PDB entry 7E4Q | X-ray diffraction, 2.50 A resolution | chains B and F of the 6 polymer chains in the assembly

# Chain B
Name: Tubulin beta-2B chain
Source organism: Bos taurus
Reference sequence: Q6B856 (TBB2B_BOVIN); the author numbering skips numbers that UniProt does not, so the offset changes along the chain: 1-42 = UniProt 1-42; 45-360 = UniProt 43-358; 369-441 = UniProt 359-431
Sequence (431 residues; each row starts with the number of its first residue; note: 10 numbers in that range are skipped by the numbering (no residue carries them; nothing is unmodelled there)):
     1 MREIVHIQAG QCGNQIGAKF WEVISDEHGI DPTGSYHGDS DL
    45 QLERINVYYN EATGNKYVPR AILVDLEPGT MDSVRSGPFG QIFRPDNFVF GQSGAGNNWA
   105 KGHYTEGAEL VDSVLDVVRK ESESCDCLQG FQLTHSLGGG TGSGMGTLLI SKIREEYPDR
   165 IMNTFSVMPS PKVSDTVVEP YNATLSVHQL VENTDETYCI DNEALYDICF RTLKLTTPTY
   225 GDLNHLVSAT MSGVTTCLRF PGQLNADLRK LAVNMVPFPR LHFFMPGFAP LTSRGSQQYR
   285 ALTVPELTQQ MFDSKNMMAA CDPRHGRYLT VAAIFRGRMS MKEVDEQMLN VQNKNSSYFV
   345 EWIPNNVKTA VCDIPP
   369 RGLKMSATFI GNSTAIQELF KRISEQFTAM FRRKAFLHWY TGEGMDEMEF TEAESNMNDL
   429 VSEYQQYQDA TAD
Not modelled in the structure: 441
Curated features (UniProtKB/Swiss-Prot):
  - motif: Met-1 to Ile-4 (MREI motif)
  - binding site (GTP): Gln-11, Glu-71, Ser-140, Gly-144, Thr-145, Gly-146, Asn-206, Asn-228
  - binding site (Mg(2+)): Glu-71
  - modified residue: Ser-40 (Phosphoserine), Thr-57 (Phosphothreonine), Lys-60 (N6-acetyllysine), Ser-174 (Phosphoserine), Thr-287 (Phosphothreonine), Thr-292 (Phosphothreonine), Arg-320 (Omega-N-methylarginine)
  - cross-link (Glycyl lysine isopeptide (Lys-Gly)): Lys-60 (interchain with G-Cter in ubiquitin), Lys-326 (interchain with G-Cter in ubiquitin)
Ion coordination: Mg2+: Gln-11 (together with GDP)
Residues lining bound ligands: GDP (guanosine-5'-diphosphate): Gly-10, Gln-11, Cys-12, Gln-15, Ile-16, Ala-99, Asn-101, Ser-140, Gly-142, Gly-143, Gly-144, Thr-145, Gly-146, Ser-147, Val-171, Pro-173, Val-177, Asp-179, Glu-183, Asn-206, Leu-209, Tyr-224, Leu-227, Asn-228

# Chain F
Name: Tubulin tyrosine ligase
Source organism: Gallus gallus
Reference sequence: E1BQ43 (E1BQ43_CHICK); residue numbers follow UniProt; this construct covers 1-378
Sequence (380 residues; numbered 1 to 380; the number before each row is that of its first residue):
     1 MYTFVVRDEN SSVYAEVSRL LLATGQWKRL RKDNPRFNLM LGERNRLPFG RLGHEPGLVQ
    61 LVNYYRGADK LCRKASLVKL IKTSPELSES CTWFPESYVI YPTNLKTPVA PAQNGIRHLI
   121 NNTRTDEREV FLAAYNRRRE GREGNVWIAK SSAGAKGEGI LISSEASELL DFIDEQGQVH
   181 VIQKYLEKPL LLEPGHRKFD IRSWVLVDHL YNIYLYREGV LRTSSEPYNS ANFQDKTCHL
   241 TNHCIQKEYS KNYGRYEEGN EMFFEEFNQY LMDALNTTLE NSILLQIKHI IRSCLMCIEP
   301 AISTKHLHYQ SFQLFGFDFM VDEELKVWLI EVNGAPACAQ KLYAELCQGI VDVAISSVFP
   361 LADTGQKTSQ PTSIFIKLHH
Not modelled in the structure: 104-125, 141-143, 152-158, 176-178, 232-236, 363-372
Construct notes: expression tag (379-380)
Residues lining bound ligands: AMP-PCP (ACP; phosphomethylphosphonic acid adenylate ester): Lys-74, Pro-95, Ile-148, Lys-150, Ile-160, Gln-183, Lys-184, Tyr-185, Leu-186, Lys-198, Asp-200, Arg-202, Arg-222, His-239, Leu-240, Thr-241, Asn-242, Asp-318, Met-320, Ile-330, Glu-331, Asn-333

# Chain B / chain F interface
Residue-residue contacts - 11 pairs, chain B then chain F:
  Leu-333(B) / Pro-56(F)
  Gln-336(B) / Arg-36(F)  hydrogen bond
  Asn-337(B) / Arg-36(F)  hydrogen bond
  Asn-337(B) / Pro-56(F)
  Asn-337(B) / Gly-57(F)
  Asn-337(B) / Leu-58(F)
  Lys-338(B) / Lys-28(F)  hydrogen bond (backbone-side chain)
  Ser-340(B) / Leu-30(F)
  Ser-340(B) / Asn-34(F)  hydrogen bond
  Ser-340(B) / Arg-36(F)
  Thr-439(B) / Arg-31(F)
Also at the interface, not in a pair above, chain B (7 interface residues in all): Asn-349
Also at the interface, not in a pair above, chain F (9 interface residues in all): Thr-3

# Overview
The interface between chain B and chain F involves 7 residues on one side and 9 on the other, with 4 hydrogen
bonds. Polar pairs include Gln-336(B)/Arg-36(F), Asn-337(B)/Arg-36(F) and Lys-338(B)/Lys-28(F). Chain B binds
GDP. Ligands of chain F: AMP-PCP.
Here chain B is Tubulin beta-2B chain (Bos taurus) and chain F is Tubulin tyrosine ligase (Gallus gallus).
Entry 7E4Q (Crystal structure of tubulin in complex with L-DM1-SMe) was determined by X-ray diffraction (same
publication as 7E4R and 7E4Z).
